2GMR - chains M and H of the 3 polymer chains in the assembly; structure by X-ray diffraction, 2.50 A resolution.

[Chain M]
Protein: Photosynthetic Reaction center protein M chain
Source organism: Rhodobacter sphaeroides
UniProtKB: P0C0Y9 (RCEM_RHOSH); residues 1-307 here = UniProt positions 1-307
Sequence (307 residues; row label = number of the first residue in the row):
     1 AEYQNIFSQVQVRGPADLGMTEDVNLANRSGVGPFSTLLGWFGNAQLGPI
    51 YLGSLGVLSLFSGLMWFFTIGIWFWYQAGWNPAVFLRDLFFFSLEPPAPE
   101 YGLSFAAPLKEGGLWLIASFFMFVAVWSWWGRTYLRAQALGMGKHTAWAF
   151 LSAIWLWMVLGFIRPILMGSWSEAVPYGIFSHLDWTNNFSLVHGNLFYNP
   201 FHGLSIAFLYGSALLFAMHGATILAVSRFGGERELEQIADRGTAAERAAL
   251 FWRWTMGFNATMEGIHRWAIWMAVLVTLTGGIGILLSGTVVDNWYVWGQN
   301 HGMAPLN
Disordered / not traced: 1-3, 301-307
Metal / ion sites: bacteriochlorophyll a Mg site 1 near His182 (its only coordinating residue here); bacteriochlorophyll a Mg site 2 near His202 (its only coordinating residue here); Fe2+: His219, Glu234, His266 (shared with 2 residues of chain L)
Ligand contacts:
  - bacteriochlorophyll a (BCL), molecule 1: Trp66, Phe67, Leu89, Phe90, Met122, Trp157, Leu160, Val175, Ile179, His182, Leu183, Trp185, Thr186
  - bacteriochlorophyll a (BCL), molecule 2: Trp66, Met122, Val126, Phe150, Ala153, Ile154, Leu156, Trp157, Leu160, Trp185, Thr186, Asn187, Phe189, Ser190, Asn195, Leu196, Phe197, His202, Ser205, Ile206, Leu209, Tyr210, Val276, Thr277, Gly280, Gly281, Ile284
  - bacteriochlorophyll a (BCL), molecule 3: Thr186, Phe197, Tyr210
  - bacteriochlorophyll a (BCL), molecule 4: Phe197, Gly203, Ile206, Ala207, Tyr210, Gly211, Leu214
  - bacteriopheophytin a (BPH), molecule 1: Ser59, Leu60, Gly63, Leu64, Trp66, Phe67, Phe68, Ala125, Val126, Trp129, Thr133, Thr146, Ala149, Phe150, Ala153, Ala273, Val274, Thr277
  - bacteriopheophytin a (BPH), molecule 2: Tyr210, Ala213, Leu214, Ala217, Met218, Trp252, Thr255, Met256
  - speroidenone (SPN): Trp66, Phe67, Phe68, Ile70, Gly71, Ile72, Phe74, Trp75, Phe85, Leu89, Trp115, Leu116, Ser119, Phe120, Met122, Phe123, Trp157, Met158, Leu160, Gly161, Phe162, Trp171, Val175, Tyr177, Gly178, Ile179, His182
  - ubiquinone-10 (U10): Leu214, Leu215, Met218, His219, Thr222, Ile223, Ala245, Ala248, Ala249, Trp252, Met256, Phe258, Asn259, Ala260, Thr261, Met262, Ile265, Trp268, Met272

[Chain H]
Protein: Photosynthetic reaction center protein H chain
Source organism: Rhodobacter sphaeroides
UniProtKB: P0C0Y7 (RCEH_RHOSH); numbering as in UniProt (aligned over 1-260)
Sequence (260 residues; row label = number of the first residue in the row):
     1 MVGVTAFGNFDLASLAIYSFWIFLAGLIYYLQTENMREGYPLENEDGTPA
    51 ANQGPFPLPKPKTFILPHGRGTLTVPGPESEDRPIALARTAVSEGFPHAP
   101 TGDPMKDGVGPASWVARRDLPELDGHGHNKIKPMKAAAGFHVSAGKNPIG
   151 LPVRGCDLEIAGKVVDIWVDIPEQMARFLEVELKDGSTRLLPMQMVKVQS
   201 NRVHVNALSSDLFAGIPTIKSPTEVTLLEEDKICGYVAGGLMYAAPKRKS
   251 VVAAMLAEYA
Disordered / not traced: 1-10, 259-260

[Interface between chain M and chain H]
Contacting residue pairs - 107 pairs, chain M then chain H:
  Asn5(M) - Gln194(H)
  Gln9(M) - Met193(H)  hydrogen bond (side chain-backbone)
  Gln9(M) - Val196(H)  hydrogen bond (side chain-backbone)
  Gln9(M) - Lys197(H)
  Gln9(M) - Val198(H)  hydrogen bond (side chain-backbone)
  Val10(M) - Val142(H)  hydrophobic
  Val10(M) - Ala144(H)
  Val10(M) - Lys146(H)
  Val10(M) - Met193(H)  hydrophobic
  Gln11(M) - Val142(H)
  Gln11(M) - Ser143(H)  hydrogen bond (backbone-backbone)
  Gln11(M) - Ala144(H)  hydrogen bond (backbone-backbone)
  Val12(M) - Phe140(H)  hydrophobic
  Val12(M) - His141(H)
  Val12(M) - Ser143(H)
  Val12(M) - Val169(H)  hydrophobic
  Val12(M) - Gln174(H)
  Arg13(M) - Gly139(H)
  Arg13(M) - Phe140(H)
  Arg13(M) - His141(H)  hydrogen bond (backbone-backbone)
  Arg13(M) - Ser143(H)
  Arg13(M) - Gln174(H)
  Gly14(M) - Gly139(H)
  Gly14(M) - Phe140(H)
  Gly14(M) - Gln174(H)  hydrogen bond (backbone-side chain)
  Pro15(M) - Ala138(H)
  Pro15(M) - Phe140(H)
  Pro15(M) - Gln174(H)
  Gly19(M) - His126(H)
  Met20(M) - Gly125(H)
  Met20(M) - His126(H)
  Phe35(M) - Gln174(H)
  Trp41(M) - Ala144(H)  hydrophobic
  Trp41(M) - Gly145(H)
  Asn44(M) - Glu173(H)
  Pro200(M) - Ile17(H)  hydrophobic
  Phe201(M) - Ala16(H)
  Phe201(M) - Ile17(H)
  Phe201(M) - Phe20(H)  hydrophobic
  Leu204(M) - Ile17(H)  hydrophobic
  Leu204(M) - Phe20(H)  hydrophobic
  Leu204(M) - Trp21(H)  hydrophobic
  Phe208(M) - Phe20(H)  hydrophobic
  Ser227(M) - Gln194(H)
  Arg228(M) - Gln194(H)
  Arg228(M) - Met195(H)
  Arg228(M) - Cys234(H)  hydrogen bond (backbone-side chain)
  Arg228(M) - Leu241(H)
  Phe229(M) - Cys234(H)
  Phe229(M) - Ala238(H)  hydrophobic
  Glu232(M) - Arg177(H)  salt bridge
  Arg233(M) - Glu122(H)  salt bridge
  Arg233(M) - Ile131(H)
  Arg233(M) - Arg177(H)
  Arg233(M) - Leu227(H)
  Arg233(M) - Glu230(H)  salt bridge
  Glu236(M) - Arg117(H)  hydrogen bond (backbone-side chain)
  Glu236(M) - Glu122(H)
  Glu236(M) - Leu227(H)
  Gln237(M) - Arg117(H)
  Ile238(M) - Phe64(H)  hydrophobic
  Ile238(M) - Leu73(H)
  Ala239(M) - Leu73(H)
  Asp240(M) - Arg117(H)  hydrogen bond (backbone-side chain)
  Asp240(M) - Arg118(H)  hydrogen bond (side chain-backbone)
  Arg241(M) - Glu38(H)  salt bridge
  Arg241(M) - Val115(H)
  Arg241(M) - Arg117(H)
  Gly242(M) - Val115(H)
  Gly242(M) - Arg117(H)
  Gly242(M) - Asp231(H)
  Thr243(M) - Ser113(H)
  Thr243(M) - Val115(H)
  Thr243(M) - Asp231(H)  hydrogen bond (backbone-side chain)
  Glu246(M) - Val115(H)
  Arg247(M) - Pro111(H)  hydrogen bond (side chain-backbone)
  Arg247(M) - Ala112(H)
  Arg247(M) - Ser113(H)  hydrogen bond (side chain-backbone)
  Arg247(M) - Gly235(H)
  Arg253(M) - Tyr40(H)  hydrogen bond
  Arg253(M) - Leu42(H)
  Ala260(M) - Asn35(H)
  Thr261(M) - Asn35(H)  hydrogen bond (backbone-side chain)
  Glu263(M) - Lys62(H)  salt bridge
  Glu263(M) - Phe64(H)
  Gly264(M) - Asn35(H)
  Ile265(M) - Asn35(H)  hydrogen bond (backbone-side chain)
  Arg267(M) - Tyr30(H)  hydrogen bond
  Arg267(M) - Leu31(H)
  Arg267(M) - Glu34(H)  salt bridge
  Arg267(M) - Lys62(H)
  Trp268(M) - Ile28(H)  hydrophobic
  Trp268(M) - Leu31(H)  hydrophobic
  Trp268(M) - Gln32(H)
  Trp268(M) - Asn35(H)
  Trp271(M) - Phe23(H)  hydrophobic
  Trp271(M) - Leu27(H)  hydrophobic
  Trp271(M) - Leu31(H)
  Leu275(M) - Phe23(H)  hydrophobic
  Leu275(M) - Leu27(H)  hydrophobic
  Thr279(M) - Phe20(H)
  Leu286(M) - Ala13(H)  hydrophobic
  Val290(M) - Leu12(H)  hydrophobic
  Val291(M) - Ala13(H)  hydrophobic
  Trp297(M) - Asp11(H)  hydrogen bond
  Trp297(M) - Ala13(H)
  Trp297(M) - Ser14(H)
Interface residues without a listed pair, chain M (52 interface residues in all): Asp17, Thr37, Phe258, Asn259, Trp294
Interface residues without a listed pair, chain H (70 interface residues in all): Leu24, Met36, Arg37, Leu66, Gly110, Trp114, Lys130, Pro148, Pro172, Met175, Ala176, Pro192

[In short]
52 residues of chain M and 70 residues of chain H are in contact, with 19 hydrogen bonds and 6 salt bridges.
Among the polar pairs are Glu232(M)-Arg177(H), Arg233(M)-Glu122(H) and Arg233(M)-Glu230(H). Chain M binds 4
copies of bacteriochlorophyll a, bacteriopheophytin a, ubiquinone-10 and speroidenone.
Chain M is Photosynthetic Reaction center protein M chain and chain H is Photosynthetic reaction center
protein H chain, both from Rhodobacter sphaeroides; the structure, Photosynthetic reaction center mutant from
Rhodobacter sphaeroides with Asp L210 replaced with Asn, was determined by X-ray diffraction.
